PDB entry 5JRU | X-ray diffraction, 2.31 A resolution | chains A and F of the 3 polymer chains in the assembly

# Chain A (and F)
Name: Methyl-accepting chemotaxis protein
Organism: Caldanaerobacter subterraneus subsp. tengcongensis (strain DSM 15242 / JCM 11007 / NBRC 100824 / MB4)
Notes: chain F of this document is another copy of the same molecule, construct and numbering; everything in this record applies to it too
UniProt: Q8RBX6 (Q8RBX6_CALS4); numbering as in UniProt (aligned over 1-188)
Sequence (188 residues; row label = number of the first residue in the row):
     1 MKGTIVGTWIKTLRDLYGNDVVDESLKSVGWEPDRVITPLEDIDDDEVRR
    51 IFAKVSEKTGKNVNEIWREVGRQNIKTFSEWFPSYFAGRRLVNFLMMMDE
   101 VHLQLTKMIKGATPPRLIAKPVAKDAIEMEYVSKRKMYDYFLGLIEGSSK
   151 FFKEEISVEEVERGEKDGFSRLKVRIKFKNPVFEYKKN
Disordered / not traced: 187-188 (chain F: 188)
Bound ions: heme Fe near His102 (its only coordinating residue here)
Ligand contacts: heme (HEM): Met1, Lys2, Ile5, Ile75, Phe78, Trp81, Phe82, Tyr85, Phe86, Phe94, Met98, Val101, His102, Leu105, Ile109, Ala112, Thr113, Pro114, Pro115, Leu117, Tyr131, Ser133, Arg135, Met137, Tyr140, Phe141, Leu144, Ile145, Ser148

# How chain A and chain F interact
Residue-residue contacts - 34 pairs, chain A then chain F:
  Gly88(A) - Pro83(F)
  Gly88(A) - Ser84(F)
  Arg89(A) - Ser84(F)
  Arg90(A) - Glu80(F)
  Arg90(A) - Trp81(F)  hydrogen bond (side chain-backbone)
  Asn93(A) - Trp81(F)  hydrogen bond (side chain-backbone)
  Asn93(A) - Phe82(F)
  Asn93(A) - Pro83(F)
  Met96(A) - Met108(F)
  Met97(A) - Phe82(F)  hydrophobic
  Met97(A) - Ser84(F)
  Met97(A) - Tyr85(F)
  Met97(A) - Met108(F)  hydrophobic
  Glu100(A) - Gln104(F)
  Glu100(A) - Lys107(F)
  Lys120(A) - Lys110(F)
  Pro121(A) - Pro39(F)
  Pro121(A) - Leu40(F)
  Pro121(A) - Met108(F)
  Ala123(A) - Pro39(F)
  Lys124(A) - Val36(F)
  Lys124(A) - Ile37(F)  hydrogen bond (side chain-backbone)
  Lys124(A) - Pro39(F)
  Phe183(A) - Thr4(F)
  Phe183(A) - Pro39(F)  hydrophobic
  Phe183(A) - Trp81(F)
  Phe183(A) - Ile109(F)  hydrophobic
  Glu184(A) - Thr77(F)
  Glu184(A) - Trp81(F)  hydrogen bond (backbone-side chain)
  Tyr185(A) - Lys11(F)
  Tyr185(A) - Thr12(F)
  Tyr185(A) - Asp15(F)  hydrogen bond
  Tyr185(A) - Thr77(F)
  Lys186(A) - Glu80(F)
Other interface residues (no listed pair), chain A (18 interface residues in all): Ala119, Val122, Val182
Other interface residues (no listed pair), chain F (22 interface residues in all): Thr38, Lys76

# Summary
The interface between chain A and chain F involves 18 residues on one side and 22 on the other, with 5
hydrogen bonds. Among the polar pairs are Arg90(A)-Trp81(F), Asn93(A)-Trp81(F) and Lys124(A)-Ile37(F). Bound
to chain A: heme.
Chain A and chain F are both Methyl-accepting chemotaxis protein (Caldanaerobacter subterraneus subsp.
tengcongensis (strain DSM 15242 / JCM 11007 / NBRC 100824 / MB4)); the structure, Crystal structure of Fe(II)
unliganded H-NOX protein from C. subterraneus, was determined by X-ray diffraction together with 5JRV and 5JRX
from the same study.
